PDB entry 5DS6 | X-ray diffraction, 3.35 A resolution | chains B and E of the 8 polymer chains in the assembly

== Chain B ==
Protein: CRISPR-associated endonuclease Cas1
From: Escherichia coli (strain K12)
Notes: EC 3.1.-.-
UniProtKB: Q46896 (CAS1_ECOLI); residues 1-305 here = UniProt positions 1-305
Sequence (306 residues; row label = number of the first residue in the row; numbering starts at 0):
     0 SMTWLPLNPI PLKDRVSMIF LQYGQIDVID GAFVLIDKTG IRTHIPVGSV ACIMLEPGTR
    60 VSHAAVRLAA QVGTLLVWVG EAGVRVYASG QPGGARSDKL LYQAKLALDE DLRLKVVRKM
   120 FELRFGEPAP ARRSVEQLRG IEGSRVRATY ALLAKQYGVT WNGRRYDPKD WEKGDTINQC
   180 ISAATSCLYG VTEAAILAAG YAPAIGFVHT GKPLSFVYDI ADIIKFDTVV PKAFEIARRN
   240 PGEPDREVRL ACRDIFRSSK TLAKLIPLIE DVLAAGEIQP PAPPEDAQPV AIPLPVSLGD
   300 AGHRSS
Disordered / not traced: 0-3, 167-174, 280-305
Construct notes: expression tag (0)
Swiss-Prot annotation at these positions:
  - binding site (Mg(2+)): Glu141, His208, Asp221
  - mutagenesis: Tyr22 (Y22A: Slightly decreased spacer acquisition in vivo; Y22F: Nearly wild-type spacer acquisition in vivo), Arg41 (R41E: Dramatically decreased spacer acquisition in vivo), Arg59 (R59A: Loss of spacer acquisition in vivo, decreased protospacer binding; R59D: Dramatically decreased spacer acquisition in vitro, 250-fold decreased affinity for protospacer DNA), Arg66 (R66D: Dramatically decreased spacer acquisition in vitro, 250-fold decreased affinity for protospacer DNA; R66E: Dramatically decreased spacer acquisition in vivo), Arg84 (R84A: Decreased spacer acquisition in vivo; R84E: Dramatically decreased spacer acquisition in vivo), Glu141 (E141A: No cleavage of any substrates, no restoration of UV or mitomycin C (MMC) resistance. Loss of spacer acquisition in vivo), Tyr149 (Y149A: No effect on in vitro protospacer integration), Tyr165 (Y165A: No effect on in vitro protospacer integration. Alone significantly decreased protospacer acquisition in vivo ...), Trp170 (W170A: Alone significantly decreased protospacer acquisition in vivo. Decreased protospacer binding; in association with A-170), Thr184 (T184A: No cleavage of any substrates), Tyr188 (Y188A: Partial inhibition of cleavage. No effect on in vitro protospacer integration. Significantly decreased protospacer acquisition in vivo), His208 (H208A: No cleavage of any substrates, no restoration of UV or MMC resistance. Loss of spacer acquisition in vivo), 13 further mutagenesis entries in UniProt
What the authors report for this chain:
  - binding site for the 33-nt DNA strand: Tyr22
  - mutagenesis - R59D, R66D: decreased binding to 5 nt overhang protospacer
  - mutagenesis - R59D, R66D: decreased catalytic activity on protospacer substrates
  - mutagenesis - Y22A: decreased catalytic activity on splayed ends

== Chain E ==
Protein: CRISPR-associated endoribonuclease Cas2
From: Escherichia coli (strain K12)
Notes: EC 3.1.-.-
UniProtKB: P45956 (CAS2_ECOLI); residue numbers follow UniProt; this construct covers 1-94
Sequence (104 residues; row label = number of the first residue in the row; numbering starts at 0):
     0 MMSMLVVVTE NVPPRLRGRL AIWLLEVRAG VYVGDVSAKI REMIWEQIAG LAEEGNVVMA
    60 WATNTETGFE FQTFGLNRRT PVDLDGLRLV SFLPVGSSEN LYFQ
Disordered / not traced: 0, 94-103
Construct notes: initiating methionine (0); expression tag (95-103)
Swiss-Prot annotation at these positions:
  - mutagenesis: Glu9 (E9A/R: No effect on spacer acquisition, Cas1-Cas2 complex formation or CRISPR DNA-binding by complex), Asn10 (N10A: No effect on spacer acquisition), Arg14 to Arg16 (No in vivspacer acquisition, significantly decreased protospacer binding), Arg14 (R14A: Slight decrease in spacer acquisition), Arg16 (R16A: Slight decrease in spacer acquisition; R16E: Dramatically decreased spacer acquisition in vivo), Arg18 (R18A: Very little spacer acquisition), Arg27 (R27A: Slight decrease in spacer acquisition), Lys38 to Arg40 (Very little in vivo spacer acquisition), Glu65 (E65A: No effect on spacer acquisition; E65R: Slight decrease in spacer acquisition, Cas1-Cas2 complex formation or CRISPR DNA-binding by complex. Loss of spacer acquisition; when associated with R-84), Arg77 to Arg78 (No spacer acquisition, significantly decreased protospacer binding), Arg77 (R77E: No change in spacer acquisition in vivo), Arg78 (R78E: Dramatically decreased spacer acquisition in vivo), 2 further mutagenesis entries in UniProt

== Interface between chain B and chain E ==
Residue-residue contacts - 30 pairs, chain B then chain E:
  Leu4(B) - Arg18(E)  hydrogen bond (backbone-side chain)
  Leu4(B) - Glu45(E)
  Leu4(B) - Gln46(E)
  Leu4(B) - Leu50(E)  hydrophobic
  Pro5(B) - Arg18(E)
  Pro5(B) - Gln46(E)
  Leu6(B) - Arg18(E)
  Leu6(B) - Trp22(E)  hydrophobic
  Ile9(B) - Trp22(E)
  Ile9(B) - Ile39(E)  hydrophobic
  Pro10(B) - Ile39(E)
  Asp13(B) - Met1(E)
  Asp13(B) - Ser36(E)  hydrogen bond
  Asp29(B) - Pro13(E)
  Asp29(B) - Arg14(E)
  Asp29(B) - Gly17(E)
  Gly30(B) - Gly17(E)
  Gly30(B) - Ile21(E)
  Ala31(B) - Gly17(E)
  Ala31(B) - Ala20(E)  hydrophobic
  Ile44(B) - Ala20(E)
  Pro45(B) - Ala20(E)
  Pro45(B) - Ile21(E)
  Pro45(B) - Trp22(E)
  Pro45(B) - Leu23(E)
  Val46(B) - Ile21(E)  hydrogen bond (backbone-backbone)
  Gly47(B) - Ile21(E)  hydrogen bond (backbone-backbone)
  Gly47(B) - Trp22(E)
  Ser48(B) - Trp22(E)  hydrogen bond (side chain-backbone)
  Val71(B) - Ile21(E)  hydrophobic
Also at the interface, not in a pair above, chain B (19 interface residues in all): Asn7, Lys12, His43, Leu67
Also at the interface, not in a pair above, chain E (17 interface residues in all): Leu24, Lys38, Met42

== Overview ==
19 residues of chain B and 17 residues of chain E are in contact, with 5 hydrogen bonds. Polar contacts
include Leu4(B)-Arg18(E), Asp13(B)-Ser36(E) and Ser48(B)-Trp22(E). From the paper: a binding site for the
33-nt DNA strand at Tyr22(B); R59D and R66D of chain B reduce binding to 5 nt overhang protospacer.
Chain B is CRISPR-associated endonuclease Cas1 and chain E is CRISPR-associated endoribonuclease Cas2, both
from Escherichia coli (strain K12); the structure, Crystal structure the Escherichia coli Cas1-Cas2 complex
bound to protospacer DNA with splayed ends, was determined by X-ray diffraction, deposited together with 5DS4
and 5DS5.
